7QWV - chains A and B; structure by X-ray diffraction, 2.26 A resolution.

[Chain A]
Name: Meiotic recombination protein REC114
Source organism: Mus musculus
Reference sequence: Q9CWH4 (RE114_MOUSE); residues 15-159 here = UniProt positions 15-159
Chain sequence (148 residues; numbered 12 to 159; the number before each row is that of its first residue):
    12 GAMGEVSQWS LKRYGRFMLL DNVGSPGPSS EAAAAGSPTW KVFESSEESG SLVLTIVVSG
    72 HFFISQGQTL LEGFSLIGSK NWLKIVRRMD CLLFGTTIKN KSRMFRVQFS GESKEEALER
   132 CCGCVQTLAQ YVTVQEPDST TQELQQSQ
Not modelled in the structure: 12, 32-46, 109-112, 149-159
Cystine bridges: Cys133 forms a disulfide with the same residue of a neighbouring copy of this chain
Construct notes: expression tag (12-14)
Swiss-Prot annotation at these positions:
  - mutagenesis: Arg27 (R27A: Strongly reduced interaction with ANKRD31), Phe28 (F28A: Strongly reduced interaction with ANKRD31; when associated with A-104), Phe74 (F74A: Strongly reduced interaction with ANKRD31; when associated with A-81), Leu81 (L81A: Strongly reduced interaction with ANKRD31; when associated with A-74), Leu104 (L104A: Strongly reduced interaction with ANKRD31; when associated with A-28)

[Chain B]
Name: Type 2 DNA topoisomerase 6 subunit B-like
Source organism: Mus musculus
Reference sequence: J3QMY9 (TO6BL_MOUSE); numbering as in UniProt (aligned over 559-576)
Chain sequence (18 residues; each row starts with the number of its first residue):
   559 EDLWLQEVSN LSEWLNPG
Not modelled in the structure: 559, 575-576

[Interface between chain A and chain B]
Pairs across the interface (32):
  Arg24(A) with Trp572(B), hydrogen bond (side chain-backbone)
  Tyr25(A) with Trp572(B)
  Gly26(A) with Trp572(B)
  Phe28(A) with Glu565(B)
  Trp51(A) with Glu565(B)
  Lys95(A) with Trp562(B)
  Val97(A) with Trp562(B), hydrophobic
  Arg99(A) with Val566(B), hydrogen bond (side chain-backbone); Ser567(B), hydrogen bond (side chain-backbone); Leu569(B); Ser570(B); Leu573(B)
  Met100(A) with Leu573(B), hydrophobic; Asn574(B)
  Cys102(A) with Leu569(B), hydrophobic; Trp572(B), hydrophobic; Leu573(B), hydrophobic
  Leu104(A) with Trp562(B); Glu565(B); Val566(B)
  Phe105(A) with Trp562(B)
  Gly106(A) with Trp562(B)
  Met115(A) with Trp562(B), hydrophobic; Glu565(B)
  Arg117(A) with Asn568(B), hydrogen bond (side chain-backbone); Leu569(B); Glu571(B), salt bridge; Trp572(B)
  Val118(A) with Trp572(B)
  Gln119(A) with Trp572(B), hydrogen bond (side chain-backbone)
  Lys125(A) with Asn574(B), hydrogen bond (side chain-backbone)
  Pro148(A) with Val566(B), hydrophobic
Other interface residues (no listed pair), chain A (24 interface residues in all): Leu31, Val53, Ile96, Asp101, Leu103
Other interface residues (no listed pair), chain B (12 interface residues in all): Leu561
The authors on this interface:
  - specific contacts: Arg24(A)-Trp572(B), Val53(A)-Trp572(B) (hydrophobic contact), Lys95(A)-Trp562(B) (hydrophobic contact), Val97(A)-Trp562(B) (hydrophobic contact), Val97(A)-Leu569(B) (hydrophobic contact), Arg99(A)-Leu569(B) (hydrophobic contact), Met100(A)-Leu573(B) (hydrophobic contact), Cys102(A)-Leu569(B) (hydrophobic contact), Cys102(A)-Trp572(B) (hydrophobic contact), Leu104(A)-Trp562(B) (hydrophobic contact), Leu104(A)-Leu569(B) (hydrophobic contact), Met115(A)-Trp562(B) (hydrophobic contact), Arg117(A)-Leu569(B) (hydrophobic contact), Arg117(A)-Glu571(B) (salt bridge), Arg117(A)-Trp572(B) (hydrophobic contact), Gln119(A)-Trp572(B) (hydrogen bond)
  - interface residues, chain A: Arg99(A), Arg117(A)
  - hot spots on chain A (mutagenesis) - V97D, L104D: abolished binding to Type 2 DNA topoisomerase 6 subunit B-like (chain B)
  - interface residues, chain B: Leu561(B), Trp562(B), Val566(B), Leu569(B), Trp572(B)
  - hot spots on chain B (mutagenesis) - W562A, W562E, V566R, L569R, W572L: abolished binding to Meiotic recombination protein REC114 (chain A)
  - hot spots on chain B (mutagenesis) - W562G: abolished binding to REC114

[Summary]
The interface between chain A and chain B involves 24 residues on one side and 12 on the other; the contacts
include 6 hydrogen bonds and 1 salt bridge. Polar pairs include Arg117(A)-Glu571(B), Arg24(A)-Trp572(B) and
Arg99(A)-Val566(B). The authors report a contact between Arg24(A) and Trp572(B); hydrophobic contacts between
Val53(A) and Trp572(B), Lys95(A) and Trp562(B) and Val97(A) and Trp562(B) among others; a salt bridge between
Arg117(A) and Glu571(B). The paper reports that W562A, W562E and V566R of chain B, among others, abolish
binding to Meiotic recombination protein REC114 (chain A); interface residues Arg99(A), Arg117(A) and
Leu561(B) among others; 8 substitutions were tested in all.
Chain A is Meiotic recombination protein REC114 and chain B is Type 2 DNA topoisomerase 6 subunit B-like, both
from Mus musculus; the structure, Crystal structure of the REC114-TOPOVIBL complex, was determined by X-ray
diffraction.
